Entry 6Z2L (X-ray diffraction, 1.95 A resolution); this record covers chains B and C of the 3 polymer chains in the assembly.

Chain B:
Name: FAb fragment - VL chain
Organism: Mus musculus
Notes: antibody fragment or engineered binder
Chain sequence (224 residues; each row starts with the number of its first residue):
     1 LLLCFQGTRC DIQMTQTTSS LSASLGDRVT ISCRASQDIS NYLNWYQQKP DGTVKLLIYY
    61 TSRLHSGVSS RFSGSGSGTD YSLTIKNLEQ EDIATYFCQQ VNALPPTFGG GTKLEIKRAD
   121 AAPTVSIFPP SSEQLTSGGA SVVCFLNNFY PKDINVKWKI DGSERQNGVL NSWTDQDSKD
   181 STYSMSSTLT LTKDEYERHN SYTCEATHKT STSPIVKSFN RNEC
Not modelled in the structure: 1-10, 224
Disulfide bonds: Cys33-Cys98, Cys144-Cys204

Chain C:
Name: FAb fragment - VH chain
Organism: Mus musculus
Notes: antibody fragment or engineered binder
Chain sequence (240 residues; row label = number of the first residue in the row):
     1 MGWTYIILFL VAAVTGVHSQ VQLQQPGAEL VKPGASVRLS CKASGYTFTS YFMYWVRQRP
    61 GQGLQSIGGI NPNNGGSNFN ERFKTKATLT VDKSSSIAYL QLNSLTSEDS AVYYCTRRGL
   121 GYDYGGFAYW GQGTLVTVSA AKTTPPSVYP LAPGSAAQTN SMVTLGCLVK GYFPEPVTVT
   181 WNSGSLSSGV HTFPAVLQSD LYTLSSSVTV PSSTWPSETV TCNVAHPASS TKVDKKIVPR
Not modelled in the structure: 1-19
Disulfide bonds: Cys41-Cys115, Cys167-Cys222

Chain B / chain C interface:
Pairs across the interface (78):
  Asp11(B) - Asn80(C)
  Asp11(B) - Glu81(C)  hydrogen bond (side chain-backbone)
  Tyr42(B) - Asp123(C)  hydrogen bond
  Tyr42(B) - Tyr124(C)  hydrophobic
  Asn44(B) - Tyr124(C)
  Asn44(B) - Gly125(C)
  Asn44(B) - Gly126(C)
  Tyr46(B) - Gly126(C)
  Tyr46(B) - Phe127(C)  hydrogen bond (side chain-backbone)
  Gln48(B) - Gln58(C)  hydrogen bond
  Gln48(B) - Tyr114(C)  hydrogen bond
  Gly52(B) - Tyr114(C)  hydrogen bond (backbone-side chain)
  Val54(B) - Trp130(C)
  Leu56(B) - Gly126(C)
  Leu56(B) - Phe127(C)
  Leu56(B) - Ala128(C)  hydrophobic
  Tyr59(B) - Tyr124(C)  hydrophobic
  Tyr59(B) - Gly126(C)
  Arg63(B) - Tyr124(C)
  His65(B) - Ala128(C)
  Phe97(B) - Gly63(C)
  Phe97(B) - Leu64(C)
  Gln99(B) - Phe127(C)
  Val101(B) - Asp123(C)
  Leu104(B) - Tyr54(C)
  Leu104(B) - Asn78(C)
  Pro105(B) - Asn78(C)
  Pro105(B) - Phe79(C)
  Pro105(B) - Asn80(C)
  Pro106(B) - Tyr54(C)
  Pro106(B) - Ser66(C)  hydrogen bond (backbone-side chain)
  Pro106(B) - Asn78(C)
  Pro106(B) - Asn80(C)  hydrogen bond (backbone-side chain)
  Thr107(B) - Asn80(C)
  Phe108(B) - Val56(C)  hydrophobic
  Phe108(B) - Leu64(C)
  Phe108(B) - Ser66(C)
  Ser126(B) - Thr164(C)
  Phe128(B) - Leu151(C)
  Phe128(B) - Ala152(C)
  Phe128(B) - Pro153(C)
  Phe128(B) - Thr164(C)
  Pro129(B) - Arg240(C)
  Ser131(B) - Tyr149(C)
  Ser131(B) - Pro150(C)
  Glu133(B) - Val148(C)
  Glu133(B) - Tyr149(C)
  Glu133(B) - Pro150(C)
  Glu133(B) - Lys235(C)  salt bridge
  Gln134(B) - Tyr149(C)
  Gln134(B) - Lys170(C)
  Ser137(B) - Tyr149(C)
  Ser141(B) - Leu168(C)
  Val143(B) - Leu151(C)  hydrophobic
  Phe145(B) - Leu151(C)  hydrophobic
  Phe145(B) - Phe193(C)  hydrophobic
  Phe145(B) - Ser205(C)
  Phe145(B) - Ser206(C)
  Phe145(B) - Ser207(C)
  Asn147(B) - His191(C)
  Asn147(B) - Phe193(C)
  Asn147(B) - Ser207(C)  hydrogen bond
  Asn148(B) - His191(C)  hydrogen bond
  Leu170(B) - Val196(C)  hydrophobic
  Leu170(B) - Gln198(C)
  Asn171(B) - Val196(C)
  Ser172(B) - Phe193(C)
  Ser172(B) - Pro194(C)  hydrogen bond (side chain-backbone)
  Trp173(B) - Pro194(C)
  Thr174(B) - Thr192(C)
  Thr174(B) - Phe193(C)
  Asp177(B) - His191(C)
  Ser184(B) - His191(C)  hydrogen bond
  Ser184(B) - Phe193(C)
  Met185(B) - Phe193(C)
  Ser186(B) - Phe193(C)
  Ser186(B) - Ser205(C)  hydrogen bond
  Thr190(B) - Lys170(C)
Interface residues without a listed pair, chain B (44 interface residues in all): Tyr60, Gly109, Gly110
Interface residues without a listed pair, chain C (41 interface residues in all): Gln65, Arg118, Leu165

Summary:
Chain B and chain C form an interface of 44 and 41 residues respectively, with 13 hydrogen bonds and 1 salt
bridge. Polar pairs include Glu133(B)-Lys235(C), Asp11(B)-Glu81(C) and Tyr42(B)-Asp123(C).
Here chain B is FAb fragment - VL chain and chain C is FAb fragment - VH chain, both from Mus musculus. Entry
6Z2L (Structure of Plasmodium falciparum P113 bound to antibody P3.2) was determined by X-ray diffraction.
